Entry 7XA2 (X-ray diffraction, 1.84 A resolution); this record covers chain A.

# Chain A
Protein: Ferritin
From: Thermotoga maritima
Notes: EC 1.16.3.2
UniProt: Q9X0L2 (Q9X0L2_THEMA); numbering as in UniProt (aligned over 1-148)
Amino-acid sequence (148 residues; numbered 1 to 148; the number before each row is that of its first residue):
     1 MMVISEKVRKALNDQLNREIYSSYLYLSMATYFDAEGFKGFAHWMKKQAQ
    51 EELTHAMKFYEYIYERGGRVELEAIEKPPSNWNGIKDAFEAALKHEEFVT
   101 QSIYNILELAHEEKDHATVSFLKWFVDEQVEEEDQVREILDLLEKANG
Disordered / not traced: 1-2, 146-148
Differences from the reference sequence: engineered mutation His111 (Ser in Q9X0L2)
Bound ions: Fe ion: Glu19, Gln129

# Summary
Glu19 and Gln129 form the Fe ion site.
Chain A is Ferritin (Thermotoga maritima); the structure, Thermotoga maritima ferritin variant-Tm-E(S111H),
was determined by X-ray diffraction together with 7X9X and 7XA4 from the same study.
